Entry 2N73 (solution NMR); this record covers chains A and B.

== Chain A ==
Protein: Golgi resident protein GCP60
Organism: Homo sapiens
UniProtKB: Q9H3P7 (GCP60_HUMAN); residues 2-69 here correspond to UniProt positions 241-308 (UniProt number = residue number + 239)
Amino-acid sequence (69 residues; row label = number of the first residue in the row):
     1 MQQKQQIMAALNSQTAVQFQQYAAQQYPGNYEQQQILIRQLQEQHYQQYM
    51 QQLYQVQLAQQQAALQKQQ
Construct notes: initiating methionine (1)

== Chain B ==
Protein: Phosphatidylinositol 4-kinase beta
Organism: Homo sapiens
UniProtKB: A0A0B4J1S8 (A0A0B4J1S8_HUMAN); residues 105-180 here correspond to UniProt positions 5-80 (UniProt number = residue number - 100)
Amino-acid sequence (80 residues; numbered 101 to 180; the number before each row is that of its first residue):
   101 GAMVEARSLAVAMGDTVVEPAPLKPTSEPTSGPPGNNGGSLLSVITEGVG
   151 ELSVIDPEVAQKACQEVLEKVKLLHGGVAV
Construct notes: expression tag (101-104)

== Interface between chain A and chain B ==
Residue-residue contacts - 37 pairs, chain A then chain B:
  Q6(A) - V149(B)
  Q6(A) - V154(B)
  A10(A) - I155(B)
  L11(A) - I155(B)
  L11(A) - A160(B)
  Q14(A) - I155(B)
  Q14(A) - P157(B)
  Q14(A) - A160(B)
  Q14(A) - Q161(B)
  T15(A) - C164(B)
  Q18(A) - C164(B)
  F19(A) - L168(B)
  Y22(A) - L168(B)
  Y22(A) - V171(B)
  Y22(A) - K172(B)
  Y22(A) - H175(B)
  Q26(A) - H175(B)
  L41(A) - V167(B)
  L41(A) - L168(B)
  L41(A) - V171(B)
  Q44(A) - V167(B)
  H45(A) - A160(B)
  H45(A) - A163(B)
  H45(A) - C164(B)
  H45(A) - V167(B)
  Q48(A) - A163(B)
  Q48(A) - E166(B)
  Y49(A) - I155(B)
  Y49(A) - D156(B)
  Y49(A) - V159(B)
  Y49(A) - A160(B)
  Y49(A) - A163(B)
  Q52(A) - V159(B)
  Q52(A) - K162(B)
  Q52(A) - A163(B)
  L53(A) - D156(B)
  L53(A) - V159(B)
Other interface residues (no listed pair), chain A (20 interface residues in all): I7, Y27, L37, V56
Other interface residues (no listed pair), chain B (18 interface residues in all): G150

== In short ==
Chain A and chain B form an interface of 20 and 18 residues respectively.
Here chain A is Golgi resident protein GCP60 and chain B is Phosphatidylinositol 4-kinase beta, both from Homo
sapiens. Entry 2N73 (Solution structure of the ACBD3:PI4KB complex) was determined by solution NMR.
